PDB entry 5B2Z | X-ray diffraction, 1.56 A resolution | chain A

[Chain A]
Molecule: GTPase HRas
Organism: Homo sapiens
UniProtKB: P01112 (RASH_HUMAN); residues 1-166 here = UniProt positions 1-166
Amino-acid sequence (171 residues; numbered -4 to 166; the number before each row is that of its first residue; numbers below 1 keep their minus sign (Gly-4 is residue -4)):
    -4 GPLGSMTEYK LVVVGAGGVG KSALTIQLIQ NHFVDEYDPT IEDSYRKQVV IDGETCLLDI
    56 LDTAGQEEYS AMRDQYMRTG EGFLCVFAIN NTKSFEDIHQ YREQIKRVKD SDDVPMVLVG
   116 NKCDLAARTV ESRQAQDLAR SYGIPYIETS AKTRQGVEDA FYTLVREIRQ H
Not modelled in the structure: -4 to 0
Differences from the reference sequence: expression tag (-4 to 0)
Metal / ion sites: Mg2+: Ser17, Thr35 (together with GMP-PNP); Ca2+ site 1: Phe28, Asp30, Glu31, Asp33; Ca2+ site 2: Arg102, Asp105
Small-molecule neighbours: GMP-PNP (GNP; phosphoaminophosphonic acid-guanylate ester): Ala11, Gly12, Gly13, Val14, Gly15, Lys16, Ser17, Ala18, Phe28, Val29, Asp30, Glu31, Tyr32, Asp33, Pro34, Thr35, Thr58, Ala59, Gly60, Gln61, Asn116, Lys117, Asp119, Leu120, Ser145, Ala146, Lys147
Curated features (UniProtKB/Swiss-Prot):
  - region: His166 (Hypervariable region)
  - motif: Tyr32 to Tyr40 (Effector region)
  - binding site (GTP): Gly13 to Ala18, Val29 to Thr35, Ala59, Gly60, Asn116 to Asp119, Ser145 to Lys147
  - modified residue: Met1 (N-acetylmethionine), Thr2 (N-acetylthreonine), Cys118 (S-nitrosocysteine)
  - glycosylation: Thr35 (Microbial infection: O-linked (Glc) threonine)
  - natural variant: Gly12 (G12A: In CSTLO; G12C: In CSTLO; G12D: In CSTLO; G12E: In CSTLO; G12S: In CSTLO and CMEMS; G12V: In CSTLO, bladder carcinoma and CMEMS), Gly13 (G13C: In CSTLO; G13D: In CSTLO; G13R: In SFM), Gln22 (Q22K: In CMEMS), Glu37 (E37EE: In CSTLO), Thr58 (T58I: In CSTLO), Gln61 (Q61K: In NMTC2; Q61L: In melanoma), Glu63 (E63K: In CMEMS), Ser89 (S89C: Found in a patient with severe fetal hydrops and pleural effusion; uncertain significance), Lys117 (K117R: In CSTLO), Ala146 (A146T: In CSTLO; A146V: In CSTLO)
  - mutagenesis: Ser17 (S17N: Dominant negative. Prevents PLCE1 EGF-induced recruitment to plasma membrane. No effect on subcellular location of isoform 2), Asn26 (N26G: Loss of interaction with PLCE1; when associated with V-12), Val29 (V29A: No effect on interaction with PLCE1; when associated with V-12), Tyr32 (Y32F: Loss of interaction and recruitment to plasma membrane of PLCE1; when associated with V-12), Pro34 (P34G: No effect on interaction with PLCE1; when associated with V-12), Thr35 (T35S: Loss of interaction with PLCE1; when associated with V-12), Glu37 (E37G: No effect on interaction with PLCE1; when associated with V-12), Asp38 (D38N: No effect on interaction with PLCE1; when associated with V-12), Ser39 (S39C: No effect on interaction with PLCE1; when associated with V-12), Ala59 (A59T: Loss of GTPase activity and creation of an autophosphorylation site), Gln61 (Q61I: Moderately increased transformation of cultured cell lines; Q61R: Promotes interaction with SHOC2 and PP1C; Q61V: Strongly increased transformation of cultured cell lines), Ala83 (A83T: GTP-binding activity reduced by factor of 30), 4 further mutagenesis entries in UniProt
What the authors report for this chain:
  - binding site for GMP-PNP: Tyr32, Thr35, Gln61
  - Mg2+ coordination: Thr35
  - conformationally variable residues (order/disorder transition, side-chain flip): Tyr32, Glu62 to Met67

[Summary]
Ligands of chain A: GMP-PNP. Ser17 and Thr35 coordinate Mg2+. The Ca2+ site 1 is built by Phe28, Asp30, Glu31
and Asp33. UniProt lists 22 GTP-binding residues and 17 mutagenesis sites. The paper reports a binding site
for GMP-PNP at Tyr32, Thr35 and Gln61; Mg2+ coordination by Thr35.
Chain A is GTPase HRas (Homo sapiens); the structure, H-Ras WT in complex with GppNHp (state 2*) before
structural transition by humidity control, was determined by X-ray diffraction, deposited together with 5B30.
